PDB entry 8H7N | X-ray diffraction, 1.99 A resolution | chain A

== Chain A ==
Name: Nanobody 11A
From: Camelus bactrianus
Notes: antibody fragment or engineered binder
Chain sequence (140 residues; numbered 1 to 140; the number before each row is that of its first residue):
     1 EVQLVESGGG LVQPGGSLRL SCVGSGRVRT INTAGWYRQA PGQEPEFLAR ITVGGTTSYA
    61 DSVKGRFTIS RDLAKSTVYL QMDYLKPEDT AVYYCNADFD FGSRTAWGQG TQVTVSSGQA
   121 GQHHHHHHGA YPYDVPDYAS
Disordered / not traced: 119-140
Cystine bridges: Cys22-Cys95
Ion coordination: Na+ near Ser21 (its only coordinating residue here)
Residues lining bound ligands: triazophos (WYW): Leu4, Cys22, Gly24, Val28, Arg29, Ile31, Asn32, Thr33, Ala34, Ile51, Thr52, Val53, Arg71, Asp72, Leu73, Ser76, Thr77, Val78
Reported in the primary citation:
  - binding site for triazophos: Leu4, Cys22, Val28, Arg29, Ile31, Ala34, Val53, Asp72, Leu73, Ser76, Val78

== Overview ==
Bound to chain A: triazophos. From the paper: a binding site for triazophos at Leu4, Cys22 and Val28 among
others.
Chain A is Nanobody 11A (Camelus bactrianus); the structure, Structure of nanobody 11A in complex with
triazophos, was determined by X-ray diffraction, deposited together with 8H7I, 8H7M and 8H7R.
